PDB entry 6RDM | electron microscopy, 3.44 A resolution | chains S and X of the 20 polymer chains in the assembly

# Chain S
Name: ATP synthase gamma chain, mitochondrial
Organism: Polytomella sp. Pringsheim 198.80
UniProtKB: Q4LDE7 (Q4LDE7_9CHLO); numbering as in UniProt (aligned over 1-317)
Amino-acid sequence (317 residues; numbered 1 to 317; the number before each row is that of its first residue):
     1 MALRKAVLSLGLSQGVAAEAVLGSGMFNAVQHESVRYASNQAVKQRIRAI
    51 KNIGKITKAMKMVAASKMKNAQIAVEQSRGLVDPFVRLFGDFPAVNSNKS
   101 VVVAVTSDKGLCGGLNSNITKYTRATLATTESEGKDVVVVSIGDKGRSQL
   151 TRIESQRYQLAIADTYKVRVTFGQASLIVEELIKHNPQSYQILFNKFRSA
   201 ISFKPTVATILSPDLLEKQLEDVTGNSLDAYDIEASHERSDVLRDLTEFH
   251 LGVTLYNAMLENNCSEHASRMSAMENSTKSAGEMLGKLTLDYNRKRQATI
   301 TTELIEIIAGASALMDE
Unresolved in the structure: 1-38, 316-317

# Chain X
Name: ATP synthase subunit beta
Organism: Polytomella sp. Pringsheim 198.80
Notes: EC 7.1.2.2
UniProtKB: A0ZW41 (A0ZW41_9CHLO); residue numbers follow UniProt; this construct covers 1-574
Amino-acid sequence (574 residues; each row starts with the number of its first residue):
     1 MALRYAAGLAKNVVQRQGASLNIARAFAAEPAPAIDAGYVSQVIGPVVDV
    51 RFDGELPSILSSLEVEGHSVRLVLEVAQHMGDNTVRCIAMDSTDGLVRGQ
   101 KVVDTGSPIKVPVGRGTLGRIMNVIGEPVDEQGPIDAADIWSIHREAPEF
   151 TEQSTEQEILVTGIKVVDLLAPYQRGGKIGLFGGAGVGKTVLIMELINNV
   201 AKAHGGFSVFAGVGERTREGNDLYREMIESGVIKLGAERGNSKCTLVYGQ
   251 MNEPPGARARVALTGLTVAEYFRDIEGQDVLLFVDNIFRFTQANSEVSAL
   301 LGRIPSAVGYQPTLATDLGGLQERITTTTKGSITSVQAVYVPADDLTDPA
   351 PATTFAHLDATTVLSRSIAELGIYPAVDPLDSTSRMLNPNVIGAEHYNVA
   401 RGVQKVLQDYKNLQDIIAILGMDELSEEDKLTVARARKIQRFLSQPFQVA
   451 EVFTGTPGKYVDLADTISGFQGVLTGKYDDLPEMAFYMVGDIKEVKEKAD
   501 KMAKDIASRKEADNKKVSEELKDIPSLDKLVSEIKEVVIEEDDGLEEDFK
   551 AEALSSETVVLNEEGKSVPLPKKN
Unresolved in the structure: 1-32
Differences from the reference sequence: conflict Ala350 (Gly in A0ZW41), Leu387 (Arg in A0ZW41)
Bound ions: Mg2+: Thr190, Glu215 (together with ADP)
Residues lining bound ligands:
  - ADP (adenosine-5'-diphosphate): Ala185, Gly186, Val187, Gly188, Lys189, Thr190, Val191, Glu215, Arg216, Glu219, Tyr374, Gln445, Phe447, Ala450, Phe453, Thr454, Met488
  - ATP (adenosine-5'-triphosphate): Ser384, Arg385, Leu387, Asn388, Tyr397, Arg401

# How chain S and chain X interact
Contacting residue pairs - 18 pairs, chain S then chain X:
  Arg46(S) with Asp415(X), salt bridge
  Gly110(S) with Glu424(X)
  Leu111(S) with Glu424(X)
  Gly113(S) with Asp423(X); Glu424(X)
  Gly114(S) with Asp423(X)
  Ser117(S) with Lys430(X)
  Gln149(S) with Glu427(X)
  Arg152(S) with Glu427(X), salt bridge
  Ser277(S) with Ile419(X), hydrogen bond (side chain-backbone); Leu420(X)
  Ser280(S) with Ala418(X), hydrogen bond (side chain-backbone); Ile419(X)
  Ala281(S) with Ile419(X)
  Met284(S) with Ala418(X), hydrophobic; Ile419(X), hydrophobic
  Ile305(S) with Val308(X)
  Ala313(S) with Ile304(X), hydrophobic
Also at the interface, not in a pair above, chain S (18 interface residues in all): Ile53, Cys112, Asn276, Ala309
Also at the interface, not in a pair above, chain X (12 interface residues in all): Pro305, Glu428

# In short
Chain S and chain X form an interface of 18 and 12 residues respectively, with 2 hydrogen bonds and 2 salt
bridges. Among the polar pairs are Arg46(S)-Asp415(X), Arg152(S)-Glu427(X) and Ser277(S)-Ile419(X). Ligands of
chain X: ATP and ADP. Thr190(X) and Glu215(X) form the Mg2+ site.
Chain S is ATP synthase gamma chain, mitochondrial and chain X is ATP synthase subunit beta, both from
Polytomella sp. Pringsheim 198.80; the structure, Cryo-EM structure of Polytomella F-ATP synthase, Rotary
substate 1B, focussed refinement of F1 head and rotor, was determined by electron microscopy, deposited
together with 6RD4, 6RD5, 6RD6, 6RD7, 6RD8, 6RD9 and 46 further entries.
